Entry 5VHS (electron microscopy, 8.80 A resolution (very low resolution: no residue pairs are listed; an interface is given only as per-side residue counts)); this record covers chains Z and c of the 18 polymer chains in the assembly.

# Chain Z
Protein: 26S proteasome non-ATPase regulatory subunit 7
Source organism: Homo sapiens
UniProt: P51665 (PSMD7_HUMAN); residue numbers follow UniProt; this construct covers 5-290
Chain sequence (286 residues; each row starts with the number of its first residue):
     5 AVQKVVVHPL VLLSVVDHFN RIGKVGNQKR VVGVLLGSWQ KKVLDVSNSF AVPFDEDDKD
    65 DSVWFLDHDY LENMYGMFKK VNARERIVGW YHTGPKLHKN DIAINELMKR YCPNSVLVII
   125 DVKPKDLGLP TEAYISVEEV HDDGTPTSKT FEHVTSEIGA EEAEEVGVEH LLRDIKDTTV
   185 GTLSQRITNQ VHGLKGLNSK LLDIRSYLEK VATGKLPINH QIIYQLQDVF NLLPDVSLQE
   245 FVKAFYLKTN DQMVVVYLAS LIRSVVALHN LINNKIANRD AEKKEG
Swiss-Prot annotation at these positions:
  - modified residue (N6-acetyllysine): Lys-204, Lys-214
  - cross-link: Lys-180 (Glycyl lysine isopeptide (Lys-Gly) (interchain with G-Cter in ubiquitin))

# Chain c
Protein: 26S proteasome non-ATPase regulatory subunit 14
Source organism: Homo sapiens
Notes: EC 3.4.19.-
UniProt: O00487 (PSDE_HUMAN); residues 24-310 here = UniProt positions 24-310
Chain sequence (287 residues; row label = number of the first residue in the row):
    24 AVDTAEQVYI SSLALLKMLK HGRAGVPMEV MGLMLGEFVD DYTVRVIDVF AMPQSGTGVS
    84 VEAVDPVFQA KMLDMLKQTG RPEMVVGWYH SHPGFGCWLS GVDINTQQSF EALSERAVAV
   144 VVDPIQSVKG KVVIDAFRLI NANMMVLGHE PRQTTSNLGH LNKPSIQALI HGLNRHYYSI
   204 TINYRKNELE QKMLLNLHKK SWMEGLTLQD YSEHCKHNES VVKEMLELAK NYNKAVEEED
   264 KMTPEQLAIK NVGKQDPKRH LEEHVDVLMT SNIVQCLAAM LDTVVFK
Swiss-Prot annotation at these positions:
  - motif: His-113 to Asp-126 (JAMM motif)
  - binding site (Zn(2+)): His-113, His-115, Asp-126
  - modified residue: Ser-150 (Phosphoserine), Ser-224 (Phosphoserine), Thr-266 (Phosphothreonine)
  - mutagenesis: His-113 to His-115 (Abolishes ubiquitin thioesterase activity, leading to prevent maintenance of JMJD2A/KDM4A on chromatin)

# How chain Z and chain c interact
At this resolution (9 A) residue pairs are not listed: 63 residues of chain Z and 68 of chain c lie at the interface.

# In short
The interface between chain Z and chain c involves 63 residues on one side and 68 on the other. From UniProt:
3 Zn2+-binding residues and 3 mutagenesis sites on chain c.
Chain Z is 26S proteasome non-ATPase regulatory subunit 7 and chain c is 26S proteasome non-ATPase regulatory
subunit 14, both from Homo sapiens; the structure, Conformational Landscape of the p28-Bound Human Proteasome
Regulatory Particle, was determined by electron microscopy, deposited together with 5VGZ, 5VHF, 5VHH, 5VHI,
5VHJ, 5VHM and 5 further entries.
